8VJL - chains B and D of the 8 polymer chains in the assembly; structure by electron microscopy, 3.50 A resolution.

[Chain B (and D)]
Name: RNA polymerase sigma factor
Organism: Bacillus subtilis subsp. subtilis str. 168
Notes: chain D of this document is another copy of the same molecule, construct and numbering; everything in this record applies to it too
Reference sequence: A9E3K6 (A9E3K6_BACNA); residues 1-127 here = UniProt positions 1-127
Sequence (135 residues; row label = number of the first residue in the row):
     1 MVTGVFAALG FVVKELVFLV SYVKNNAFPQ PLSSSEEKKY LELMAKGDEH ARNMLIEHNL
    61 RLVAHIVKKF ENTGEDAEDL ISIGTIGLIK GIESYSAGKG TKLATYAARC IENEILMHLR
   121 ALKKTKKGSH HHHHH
Disordered / not traced: 1-10, 127-135
Sequence notes: expression tag (128-135)
From the paper describing this entry:
  - mutagenesis - L16W, V17W, F18W: unchanged catalytic activity with Stage IV sporulation protein FB
  - mutagenesis - S21W, V23W: abolished catalytic activity with Stage IV sporulation protein FB
  - mutagenesis - V20W, Y22W, K24W: decreased catalytic activity with Stage IV sporulation protein FB

[How chain B and chain D interact]
Residue-residue contacts (6):
  Lys-69(B) with Ser-35(D); Glu-36(D)
  Phe-70(B) with Ser-35(D)
  Asn-72(B) with Glu-36(D); Lys-39(D)
  Thr-73(B) with Lys-39(D)
Interface residues without a listed pair, chain B (7 interface residues in all): Glu-71, Glu-112, Leu-116
Interface residues without a listed pair, chain D (4 interface residues in all): Glu-42

[Overview]
7 residues of chain B face 4 of chain D across their interface. From the paper: V20W, Y22W and K24W of chain B
reduce catalytic activity with Stage IV sporulation protein FB; S21W and V23W of chain B abolish catalytic
activity with Stage IV sporulation protein FB; 8 substitutions were tested in all.
Both chains are RNA polymerase sigma factor (Bacillus subtilis subsp. subtilis str. 168). Entry 8VJL
(SpoIVFB:pro-sigmaK complex) was determined by electron microscopy, deposited together with 8VJM.
